PDB entry 1L80 | X-ray diffraction, 1.80 A resolution | chain A

# Chain A
Protein: T4 lysozyme
Organism: Enterobacteria phage T4
Notes: EC 3.2.1.17
Reference sequence: P00720 (LYCV_BPT4); residue numbers follow UniProt; this construct covers 1-164
Amino-acid sequence (164 residues; numbered 1 to 164; the number before each row is that of its first residue):
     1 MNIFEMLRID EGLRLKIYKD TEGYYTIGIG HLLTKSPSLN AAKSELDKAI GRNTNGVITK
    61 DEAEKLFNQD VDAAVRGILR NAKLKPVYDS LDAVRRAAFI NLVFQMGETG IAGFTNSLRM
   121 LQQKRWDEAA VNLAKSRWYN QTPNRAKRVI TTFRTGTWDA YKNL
Unresolved in the structure: 163-164
Differences from the reference sequence: conflict Thr54 (Cys in P00720), Ala97 (Cys in P00720), Phe99 (Leu in P00720), Leu102 (Met in P00720), Ile111 (Val in P00720)
UniProt features mapped onto this chain:
  - active site (Proton donor/acceptor): Glu11, Asp20
  - binding site (substrate): Leu32, Phe104, Ser117, Asn132
  - mutagenesis: Glu11 (E11A/F/H/M/N: Complete loss of enzymatic activity; E11N: Loss of 84% of enzymatic activity; E11Q: Complete loss of activity), Asp20 (D20A/N/S/T: Complete loss of enzymatic activity; D20C: Nearly no effet on specific enzymatic activity; D20E/Q: Loss of 99% of enzymatic activity), Thr26 (T26E: Complete loss of activity at neutral pH; covalently bound substrate; T26H: Facilitates transglycosylation more effectively than hydrolysis; covalently bound substrate), Gly30 (G30A: Almost complete loss of enzymatic activity; G30F: Almost complete loss of enzymatic activity. The enzyme is destabilized by 1.5 kcal/mol), Ser117 (S117F: 10-fold decrease in enzymatic activity; S117I: 500-fold decrease in enzymatic activity; S117V: 50-fold decrease in enzymatic activity), Asn132 (N132I: 5-fold decrease in enzymatic activity; N132M/F: 2-fold decrease in enzymatic activity)

# In short
Curated annotation (UniProt) lists active-site residues Glu11 and Asp20, 4 substrate-binding residues and 6
mutagenesis sites.
Chain A is T4 lysozyme (Enterobacteria phage T4); the structure, Design and structural analysis of alternative
hydrophobic core packing arrangements in bacteriophage T4 lysozyme, was determined by X-ray diffraction,
deposited together with 1L77, 1L79, 1L81, 1L82 and 2L78.
